Entry 6TLC (X-ray diffraction, 2.90 A resolution); this record covers chains B and C of the 4 polymer chains in the assembly.

== Chain B ==
Molecule: Signal transducer and activator of transcription 3
Organism: Homo sapiens
UniProtKB: P40763 (STAT3_HUMAN); residue numbers follow UniProt; this construct covers 127-722
Sequence (598 residues; row label = number of the first residue in the row):
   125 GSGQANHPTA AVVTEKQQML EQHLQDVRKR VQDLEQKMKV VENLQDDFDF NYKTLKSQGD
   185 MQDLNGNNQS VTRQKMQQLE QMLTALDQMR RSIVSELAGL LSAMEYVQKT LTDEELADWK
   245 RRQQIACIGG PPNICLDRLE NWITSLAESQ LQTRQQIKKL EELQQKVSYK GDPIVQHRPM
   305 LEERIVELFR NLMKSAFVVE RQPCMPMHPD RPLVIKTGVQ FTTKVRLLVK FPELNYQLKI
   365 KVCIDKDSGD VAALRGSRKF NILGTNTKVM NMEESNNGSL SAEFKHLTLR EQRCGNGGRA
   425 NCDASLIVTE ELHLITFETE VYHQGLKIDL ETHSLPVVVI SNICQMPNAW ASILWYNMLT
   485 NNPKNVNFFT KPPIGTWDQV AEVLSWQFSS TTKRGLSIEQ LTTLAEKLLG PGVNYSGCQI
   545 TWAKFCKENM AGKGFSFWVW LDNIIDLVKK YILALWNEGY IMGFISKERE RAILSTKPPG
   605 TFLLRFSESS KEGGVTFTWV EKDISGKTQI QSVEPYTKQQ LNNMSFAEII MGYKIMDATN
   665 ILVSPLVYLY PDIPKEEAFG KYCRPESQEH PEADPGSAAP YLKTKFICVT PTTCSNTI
Unresolved in the structure: 125-135, 189-190, 372-378, 420-428, 689-722
Construct notes: expression tag (125-126)
Curated features (UniProtKB/Swiss-Prot):
  - motif: Asp150 to Met162 (Essential for nuclear import)
  - modified residue: Lys601 (Allysine), Lys615 (Allysine), Lys631 (Allysine), Tyr640 (Phosphotyrosine), Lys685 (Allysine), Tyr705 (Phosphotyrosine), Lys707 (N6-acetyllysine), Thr714 (Phosphothreonine)
  - natural variant: Arg152 (R152W: In ADMIO1), Met162 (M162R: In ADMIO1; uncertain significance), Glu166 (E166D: In ADMIO1; uncertain significance; E166K: In ADMIO1; uncertain significance), Phe174 (F174S: In ADMIO1; uncertain significance), Val218 (V218A: In ADMIO1; uncertain significance), Leu260 (L260P: In ADMIO1; uncertain significance), Arg278 (R278C: In ADMIO1; R278H: In ADMIO1), Arg302 (R302Q: In ADMIO1; uncertain significance), Arg325 (R325W: In ADMIO1; uncertain significance), Pro330 (P330S: In ADMIO1), Met331 (M331R: In ADMIO1; uncertain significance), Gln344 (Q344H: In ADMIO1), 40 further natural variant entries in UniProt
  - mutagenesis: Glu434 to Glu435 (Inhibits leptin-mediated transactivation of CCND1 promoter. No effect on interaction with INPP5F), Lys685 (K685R: Decreased acetylation by EP300/p300, leading to impaired homodimerization and activation), Tyr705 (Y705F: Inhibits leptin-mediated transactivation of CCND1 promoter. Abolished phosphorylation by isoform M2 of PKM (PKM2))
What the authors report for this chain:
  - mutagenesis - S614R (94.7 +/- 16 nM), D661V, Y705F (17.6 +/- 7 nM): unchanged binding to Monobody (chain C)
  - post-translational modification sites: Tyr705 (citing earlier work)

== Chain C ==
Molecule: Monobody
Organism: Homo sapiens
Notes: antibody fragment or engineered binder
Sequence (95 residues; row label = number of the first residue in the row; numbers below 1 keep their minus sign (Gly-1 is residue -1)):
    -1 GSVSSVPTKL EVVAATPTSL LISWDAPAVT VDFYHITYGE TGGNSPVQEF TVPGSKSTAT
    59 ISGLKPGVDY TITVYAYVSY PEYYFPSPIS INYRT

== How chain B and chain C interact ==
Residue-residue contacts (31; chain B residue first):
  Phe172(B) with Tyr81(C), hydrophobic; Phe83(C), hydrophobic
  Asp173(B) with Tyr81(C), hydrogen bond
  Tyr176(B) with Asp30(C), hydrogen bond; Tyr75(C); Val76(C); Ser77(C); Tyr81(C), hydrophobic
  Lys180(B) with Asp30(C), salt bridge
  Asp187(B) with Pro51(C)
  Asn192(B) with Phe48(C); Thr49(C), hydrogen bond (side chain-backbone)
  Gln193(B) with Glu47(C)
  Val195(B) with His33(C), hydrogen bond (backbone-side chain); Thr49(C)
  Thr196(B) with His33(C); Glu47(C)
  Arg197(B) with His33(C), hydrogen bond (backbone-side chain); Glu47(C), hydrogen bond (backbone-side chain); Tyr73(C); Tyr75(C), hydrogen bond
  Met200(B) with Phe31(C), hydrophobic; His33(C); Tyr75(C), hydrophobic; Phe83(C)
  Glu204(B) with Phe83(C)
  Ser292(B) with Glu80(C); Tyr81(C), hydrogen bond (backbone-backbone)
  Tyr293(B) with Glu80(C), hydrogen bond (backbone-side chain); Tyr81(C)
  Lys294(B) with Glu80(C)
Interface residues without a listed pair, chain B (23 interface residues in all): Lys177, Leu179, Asp184, Gln198, Leu203, Leu207, Lys290, Val291
Interface residues without a listed pair, chain C (15 interface residues in all): Thr35

== Overview ==
Chain B and chain C form an interface of 23 and 15 residues respectively; the contacts include 9 hydrogen
bonds and 1 salt bridge. Polar pairs include Lys180(B)-Asp30(C), Asp173(B)-Tyr81(C) and Tyr176(B)-Asp30(C).
From the paper: S614R, D661V and Y705F of chain B leave binding to Monobody (chain C) unchanged; a
modification site at Tyr705(B).
Chain B is Signal transducer and activator of transcription 3 and chain C is Monobody, both from Homo sapiens;
the structure, Unphosphorylated human STAT3 in complex with MS3-6 monobody, was determined by X-ray
diffraction.
